8DAN - chains D and I of the 12 polymer chains in the assembly; structure by electron microscopy, 4.74 A resolution (low resolution: residue-level contacts below are approximate; hydrogen-bond / salt-bridge calls are withheld).

Chain D:
Molecule: E1 envelope glycoprotein
Source organism: Western equine encephalitis virus
Reference sequence: Q1W679 (Q1W679_WEEV); residues 1-438 here correspond to UniProt positions 798-1235 (UniProt number = residue number + 797)
Amino-acid sequence (438 residues; row label = number of the first residue in the row):
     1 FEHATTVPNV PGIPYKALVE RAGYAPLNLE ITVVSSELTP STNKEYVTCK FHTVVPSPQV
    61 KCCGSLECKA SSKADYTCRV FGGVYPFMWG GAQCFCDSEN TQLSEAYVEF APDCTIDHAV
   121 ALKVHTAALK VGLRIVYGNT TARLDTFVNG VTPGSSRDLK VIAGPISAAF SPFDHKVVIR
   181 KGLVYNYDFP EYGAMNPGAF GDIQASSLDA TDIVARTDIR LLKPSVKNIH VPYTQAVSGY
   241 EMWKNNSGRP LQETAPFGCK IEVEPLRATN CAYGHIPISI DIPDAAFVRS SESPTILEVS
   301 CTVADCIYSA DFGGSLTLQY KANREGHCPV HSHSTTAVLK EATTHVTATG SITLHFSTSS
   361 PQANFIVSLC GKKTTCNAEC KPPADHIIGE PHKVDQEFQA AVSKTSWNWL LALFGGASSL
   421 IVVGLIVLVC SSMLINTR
Disulfide bonds: Cys49-Cys114, Cys62-Cys94, Cys63-Cys96, Cys68-Cys78, Cys259-Cys271, Cys301-Cys376, Cys306-Cys380, Cys328-Cys370
Covalently attached groups: N-acetylglucosamine (NAG) linked to Asn139

Chain I:
Molecule: Matrix remodeling-associated protein 8
Source organism: Asarcornis scutulata
Reference sequence: A0A7K7KW08 (A0A7K7KW08_9AVES); residues 32-296 here correspond to UniProt positions 31-295 (UniProt number = residue number - 1)
Amino-acid sequence (265 residues; each row starts with the number of its first residue):
    32 NSVVVSVLNI SATLGSQAVL PCKSYRMVWT QDRLNDRQRV VHWDVYSTYY GDNKMERLCD
    92 MYSAGDQRVY SSYNQGRIFM PQNAFTDGNF SLVIKDVAES DGGIYSCNLH HHYCHLYETV
   152 KIQLDVTKKA KAAKEYWDGE KAVIVALEGS TVMLPCVNRN QIWTERHSEE EQQVVHWDRQ
   212 PPGVPHDRAD RLIDLYASGE RRSYGPLFIR QKMNITDTAF ALGDFSLRIS ELESADEGTY
   272 SCHLHHHYCG LHERRIYQVF VTEPV
Disulfide bonds: Cys53-Cys273, Cys138-Cys187, Cys145-Cys280
Reported in the primary citation:
  - post-translational modification sites: Asn40, Asn120, Asn245

Interface between chain D and chain I:
Residue-residue contacts (5; chain D residue first):
  Tyr85(D) with Thr117(I); Asp118(I); Arg190(I)
  Ser225(D) with Asn114(I)
  Lys227(D) with Gln192(I)
Also at the interface, not in a pair above, chain D (7 interface residues in all): Gly83, Val84, Ser98, Pro224
Also at the interface, not in a pair above, chain I (7 interface residues in all): Gly119, Thr195

Summary:
Chain D and chain I each contribute 7 residues to their interface. N-acetylglucosamine is covalently linked to
Asn139(D). The paper reports modification sites Asn40(I), Asn120(I) and Asn245(I).
Here chain D is E1 envelope glycoprotein (Western equine encephalitis virus) and chain I is Matrix
remodeling-associated protein 8 (Asarcornis scutulata). Entry 8DAN (CryoEM structure of Western equine
encephalitis virus VLP in complex with the avian MXRA8 receptor) was determined by electron microscopy (same
publication as 8DAQ and 8SQN).
